PDB entry 7KIM | electron microscopy, 3.38 A resolution | chains D and J of the 11 polymer chains in the assembly

# Chain D
Name: DNA-directed RNA polymerase subunit beta'
From: Mycobacterium tuberculosis
Notes: EC 2.7.7.6
UniProt: A0A045J9E2 (A0A045J9E2_MYCTX); residues 1-1316 here = UniProt positions 1-1316
Chain sequence (1318 residues; row label = number of the first residue in the row; numbers below 1 keep their minus sign (Gly-1 is residue -1)):
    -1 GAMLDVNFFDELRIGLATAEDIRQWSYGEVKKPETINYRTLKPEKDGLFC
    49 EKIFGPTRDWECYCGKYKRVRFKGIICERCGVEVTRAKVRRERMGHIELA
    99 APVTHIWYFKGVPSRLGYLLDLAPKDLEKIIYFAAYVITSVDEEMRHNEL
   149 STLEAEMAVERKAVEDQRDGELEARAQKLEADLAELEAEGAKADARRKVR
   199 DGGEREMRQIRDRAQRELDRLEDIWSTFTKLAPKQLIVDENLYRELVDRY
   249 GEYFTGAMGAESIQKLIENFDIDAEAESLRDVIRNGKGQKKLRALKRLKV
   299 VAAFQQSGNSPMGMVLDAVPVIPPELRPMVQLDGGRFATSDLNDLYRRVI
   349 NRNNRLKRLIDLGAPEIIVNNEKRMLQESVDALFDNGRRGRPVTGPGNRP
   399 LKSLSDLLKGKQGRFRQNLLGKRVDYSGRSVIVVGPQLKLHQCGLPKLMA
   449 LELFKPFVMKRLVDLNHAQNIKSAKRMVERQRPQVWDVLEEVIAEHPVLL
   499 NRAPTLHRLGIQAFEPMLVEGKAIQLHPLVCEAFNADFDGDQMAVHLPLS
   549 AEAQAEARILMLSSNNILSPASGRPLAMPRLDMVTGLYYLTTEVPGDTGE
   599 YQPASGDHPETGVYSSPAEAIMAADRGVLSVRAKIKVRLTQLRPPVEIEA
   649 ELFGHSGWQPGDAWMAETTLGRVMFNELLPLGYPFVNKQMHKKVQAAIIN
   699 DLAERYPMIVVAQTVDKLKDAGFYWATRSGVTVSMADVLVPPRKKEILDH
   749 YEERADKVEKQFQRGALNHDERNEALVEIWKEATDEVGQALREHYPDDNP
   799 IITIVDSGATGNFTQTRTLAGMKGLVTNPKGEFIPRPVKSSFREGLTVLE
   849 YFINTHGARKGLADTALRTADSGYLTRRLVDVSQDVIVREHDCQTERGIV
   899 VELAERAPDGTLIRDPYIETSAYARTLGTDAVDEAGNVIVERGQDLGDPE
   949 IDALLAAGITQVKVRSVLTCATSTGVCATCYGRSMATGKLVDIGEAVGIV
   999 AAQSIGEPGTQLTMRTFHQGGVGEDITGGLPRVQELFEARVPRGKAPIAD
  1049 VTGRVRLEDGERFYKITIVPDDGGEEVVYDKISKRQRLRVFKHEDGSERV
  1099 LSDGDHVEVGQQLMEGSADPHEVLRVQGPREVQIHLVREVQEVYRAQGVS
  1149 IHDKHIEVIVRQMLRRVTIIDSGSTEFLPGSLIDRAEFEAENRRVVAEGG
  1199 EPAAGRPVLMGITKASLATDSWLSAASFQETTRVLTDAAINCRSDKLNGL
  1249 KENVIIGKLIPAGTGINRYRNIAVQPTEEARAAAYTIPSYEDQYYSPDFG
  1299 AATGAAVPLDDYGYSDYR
Not modelled in the structure: 1015-1022, 1091-1096, 1283-1316
Construct notes: expression tag (-1 to 0)
Bound ions: Zn2+ site 1: Cys60, Cys62, Lys64, Cys75, Cys78; Mg2+: Asp535, Asp537, Asp539; Zn2+ site 2: Cys891, Cys968, Cys975, Cys978

# Chain J
Name: RNA polymerase-binding protein RbpA
From: Mycobacterium tuberculosis
UniProt: P9WHJ4 (RBPA_MYCTO); residues 1-111 here = UniProt positions 1-111
Chain sequence (111 residues; each row starts with the number of its first residue):
     1 MADRVLRGSRLGAVSYETDRNHDLAPRQIARYRTDNGEEFEVPFADDAEI
    51 PGTWLCRNGMEGTLIEGDLPEPKKVKPPRTHWDMLLERRSIEELEELLKE
   101 RLELIRSRRRG
Not modelled in the structure: 1-2
Reported in the primary citation:
  - conformationally variable residues: Arg79

# Chain D / chain J interface
Contacting residue pairs (47):
  Ser24(D) - Arg57(J)
  Tyr25(D) - Arg57(J)
  Gly26(D) - Arg57(J)
  Glu27(D) - Leu55(J)
  Glu27(D) - Cys56(J)
  Glu27(D) - Arg57(J)
  Glu27(D) - Gly59(J)  hydrogen bond (side chain-backbone)
  Lys29(D) - Gly59(J)
  Lys50(D) - Leu55(J)
  Thr55(D) - Leu11(J)  hydrogen bond (side chain-backbone)
  Thr55(D) - Gly12(J)
  Arg56(D) - Ala13(J)
  Asp57(D) - Ala13(J)
  Asp57(D) - Val14(J)
  Asp57(D) - Ser15(J)  hydrogen bond (side chain-backbone)
  Trp58(D) - Glu17(J)
  Val68(D) - Glu17(J)
  Arg69(D) - Arg20(J)
  Arg69(D) - Asp23(J)
  Arg69(D) - Leu24(J)
  Arg69(D) - Ala25(J)  hydrogen bond (backbone-backbone)
  Phe70(D) - Ala25(J)  hydrophobic
  Lys71(D) - Asn21(J)
  Lys71(D) - Arg27(J)  hydrogen bond (backbone-side chain)
  Gly72(D) - Pro43(J)
  Ile73(D) - Ala25(J)  hydrophobic
  Ile73(D) - Arg27(J)
  Ile73(D) - Pro43(J)
  Ile73(D) - Phe44(J)
  Ile73(D) - Ala45(J)
  Ile74(D) - Val42(J)  hydrophobic
  Ile74(D) - Pro43(J)  hydrogen bond (backbone-backbone)
  Ile74(D) - Phe44(J)
  Ile74(D) - Trp54(J)  hydrophobic
  Glu76(D) - Phe44(J)
  Gly79(D) - Trp54(J)
  Arg84(D) - Asp19(J)  salt bridge
  His94(D) - Arg57(J)
  Glu323(D) - Arg10(J)  salt bridge
  Val328(D) - Ser9(J)
  Val328(D) - Arg10(J)
  Gln329(D) - Gly8(J)
  Gln329(D) - Ser9(J)
  Gln329(D) - Leu11(J)
  Leu330(D) - Leu6(J)  hydrophobic
  Leu330(D) - Arg7(J)
  Asp331(D) - Arg7(J)
Other interface residues (no listed pair), chain D (33 interface residues in all): Gln22, Leu39, Asp44, Cys75, Arg89, Met327, Phe335
Other interface residues (no listed pair), chain J (32 interface residues in all): Thr18, Pro26, Glu49, Asn58, Met60

# Overview
33 residues of chain D face 32 of chain J across their interface; the contacts include 6 hydrogen bonds and 2
salt bridges. Polar pairs include Arg84(D)-Asp19(J), Glu323(D)-Arg10(J) and Glu27(D)-Gly59(J). Cys60(D),
Cys62(D), Lys64(D), Cys75(D) and Cys78(D) form the Zn2+ site 1. Asp535(D), Asp537(D) and Asp539(D) coordinate
Mg2+. From the paper: conformational variability at Arg79(J).
Here chain D is DNA-directed RNA polymerase subunit beta' and chain J is RNA polymerase-binding protein RbpA,
both from Mycobacterium tuberculosis. Entry 7KIM (Mycobacterium tuberculosis WT RNAP transcription closed
promoter complex with WhiB7 transcription factor) was determined by electron microscopy, deposited together
with 7KIF and 7KIN.
